PDB entry 3GTO | X-ray diffraction, 4.00 A resolution | chains A and T of the 13 polymer chains in the assembly

# Chain A
Molecule: DNA-directed RNA polymerase II subunit RPB1
From: Saccharomyces cerevisiae
Notes: EC 2.7.7.6; fragment: DNA-directed RNA polymerase II largest subunit
UniProt: P04050 (RPB1_YEAST); numbering as in UniProt (aligned over 1-1733)
Chain sequence (1733 residues; numbered 1 to 1733; the number before each row is that of its first residue):
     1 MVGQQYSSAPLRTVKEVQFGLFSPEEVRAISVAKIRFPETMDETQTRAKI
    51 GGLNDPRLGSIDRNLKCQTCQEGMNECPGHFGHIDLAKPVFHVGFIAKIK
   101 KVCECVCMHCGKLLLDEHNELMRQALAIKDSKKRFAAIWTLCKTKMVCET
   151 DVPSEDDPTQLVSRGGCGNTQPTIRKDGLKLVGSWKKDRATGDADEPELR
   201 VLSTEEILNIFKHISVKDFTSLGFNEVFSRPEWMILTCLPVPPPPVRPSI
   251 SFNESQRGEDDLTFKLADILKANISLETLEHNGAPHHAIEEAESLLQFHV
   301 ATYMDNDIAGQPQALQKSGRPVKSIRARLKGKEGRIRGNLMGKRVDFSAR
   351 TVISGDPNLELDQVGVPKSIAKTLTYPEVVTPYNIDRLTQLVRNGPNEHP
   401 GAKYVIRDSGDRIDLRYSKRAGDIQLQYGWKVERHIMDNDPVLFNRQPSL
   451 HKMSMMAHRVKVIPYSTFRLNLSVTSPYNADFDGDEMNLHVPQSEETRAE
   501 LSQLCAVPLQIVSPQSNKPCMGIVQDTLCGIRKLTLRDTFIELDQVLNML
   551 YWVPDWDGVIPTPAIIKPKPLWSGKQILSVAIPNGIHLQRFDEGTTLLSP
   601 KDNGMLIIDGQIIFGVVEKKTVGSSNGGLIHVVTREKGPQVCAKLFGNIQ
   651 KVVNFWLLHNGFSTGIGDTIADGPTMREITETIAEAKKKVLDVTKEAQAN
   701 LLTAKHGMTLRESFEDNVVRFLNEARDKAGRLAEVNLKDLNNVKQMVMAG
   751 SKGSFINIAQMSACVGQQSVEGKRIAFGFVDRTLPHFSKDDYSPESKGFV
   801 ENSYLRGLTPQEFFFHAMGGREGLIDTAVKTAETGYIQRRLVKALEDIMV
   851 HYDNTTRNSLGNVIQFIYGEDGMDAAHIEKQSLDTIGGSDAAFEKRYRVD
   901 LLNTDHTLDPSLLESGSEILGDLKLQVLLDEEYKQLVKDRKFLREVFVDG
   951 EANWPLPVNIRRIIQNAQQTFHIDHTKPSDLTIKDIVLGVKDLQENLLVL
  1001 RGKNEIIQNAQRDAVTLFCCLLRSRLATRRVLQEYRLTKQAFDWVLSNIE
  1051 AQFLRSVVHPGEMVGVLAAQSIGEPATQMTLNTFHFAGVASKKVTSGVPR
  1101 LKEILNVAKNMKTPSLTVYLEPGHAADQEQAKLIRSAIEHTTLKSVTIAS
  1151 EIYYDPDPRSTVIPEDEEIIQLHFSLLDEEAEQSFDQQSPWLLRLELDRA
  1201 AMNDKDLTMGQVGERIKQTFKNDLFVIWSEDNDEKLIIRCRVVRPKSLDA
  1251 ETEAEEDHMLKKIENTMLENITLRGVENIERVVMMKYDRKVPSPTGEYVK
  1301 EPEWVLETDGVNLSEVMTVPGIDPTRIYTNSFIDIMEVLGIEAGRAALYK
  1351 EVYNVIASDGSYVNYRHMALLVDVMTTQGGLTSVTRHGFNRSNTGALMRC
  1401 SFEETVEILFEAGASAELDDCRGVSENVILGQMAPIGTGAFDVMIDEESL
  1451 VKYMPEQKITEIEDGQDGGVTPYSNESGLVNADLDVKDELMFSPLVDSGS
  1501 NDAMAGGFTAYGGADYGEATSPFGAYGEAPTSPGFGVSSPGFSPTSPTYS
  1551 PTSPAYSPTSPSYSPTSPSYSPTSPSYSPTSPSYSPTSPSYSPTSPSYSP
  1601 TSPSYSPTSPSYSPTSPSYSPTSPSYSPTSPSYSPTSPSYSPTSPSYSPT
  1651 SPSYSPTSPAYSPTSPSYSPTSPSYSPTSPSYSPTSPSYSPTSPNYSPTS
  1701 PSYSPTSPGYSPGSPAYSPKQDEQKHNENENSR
Unresolved in the structure: 1-2, 155-160, 187-198, 1082-1091, 1177-1186, 1244-1253, 1446-1733
Curated features (UniProtKB/Swiss-Prot):
  - region: Pro248 to Asp260 (Lid loop), Asn306 to Lys323 (Rudder loop), Pro810 to Glu822 (Bridging helix)
  - binding site (Zn(2+)): Cys67, Cys70, Cys77, His80, Cys107, Cys110, Cys148, Cys167
  - binding site (Mg(2+)): Asp481, Asp483, Asp485
  - modified residue: Thr1471 (Phosphothreonine)
  - cross-link (Glycyl lysine isopeptide (Lys-Gly)): Lys695 (interchain with G-Cter in ubiquitin), Lys1246 (interchain with G-Cter in ubiquitin), Lys1350 (interchain with G-Cter in ubiquitin)
Bound ions: Zn2+: Cys67, Cys70, Cys77; Mg2+: Asp483, Asp485 (shared with 1 residue of chain R)

# Chain T
Molecule: 28-nt DNA strand
Notes: fragment: DNA template strand
Sequence (28 nucleotides; each row starts with the number of its first residue):
     1 CTACCGATAAGCAGACGATCCTCTCGAT

# Chain A / chain T interface
Residue-residue contacts (22):
  Phe252(A) with DA27(T), base contact; DT28(T), base contact
  Gly258(A) with DT28(T), base contact
  Ser318(A) with DT28(T), phosphate contact
  Lys330(A) with DC16(T), phosphate contact
  Lys332(A) with DT19(T), phosphate contact; DC20(T), salt bridge to the phosphate
  Arg337(A) with DG17(T), salt bridge to the phosphate; DT19(T), salt bridge to the phosphate
  Arg344(A) with DC21(T), salt bridge to the phosphate
  Arg350(A) with DC21(T), sugar contact
  Gln447(A) with DC20(T), sugar contact
  Thr831(A) with DA18(T), sugar contact
  Ala832(A) with DA18(T), sugar contact
  Gly835(A) with DA18(T), sugar contact
  Tyr836(A) with DC16(T), sugar contact; DG17(T), phosphate contact; DA18(T), sugar contact
  Arg1386(A) with DA15(T), hydrogen bond to the sugar; DC16(T), base contact
  Glu1403(A) with DC16(T), phosphate contact
  Glu1404(A) with DA15(T), sugar contact
Interface residues without a listed pair, chain A (22 interface residues in all): Arg257, Lys317, Gly319, Pro448, Glu486, Arg839

# Overview
22 residues of chain A face 9 of chain T across their interface; the contacts include 1 hydrogen bond and 4
salt bridges. Polar contacts include Arg1386(A)-DA15(T), Lys332(A)-DC20(T) and Arg337(A)-DG17(T). UniProt
lists 8 Zn2+-binding residues and 3 Mg2+-binding residues on chain A.
Here chain A is DNA-directed RNA polymerase II subunit RPB1 (Saccharomyces cerevisiae) and chain T is a 28-nt
DNA strand. Entry 3GTO (Backtracked RNA polymerase II complex with 15mer RNA) was determined by X-ray
diffraction, deposited together with 3GTG, 3GTJ, 3GTK, 3GTL, 3GTM, 3GTP and 3GTQ.
